Entry 1RUG (X-ray diffraction, 3.00 A resolution); this record covers chains 1 and 4 of the 4 polymer chains in the assembly.

Chain 1:
Protein: Rhinovirus 14
Source organism: Human rhinovirus 14
Reference sequence: P03303 (POLG_HRV14); residues 1-289 here correspond to UniProt positions 567-855 (UniProt number = residue number + 566)
Amino-acid sequence (289 residues; each row starts with the number of its first residue):
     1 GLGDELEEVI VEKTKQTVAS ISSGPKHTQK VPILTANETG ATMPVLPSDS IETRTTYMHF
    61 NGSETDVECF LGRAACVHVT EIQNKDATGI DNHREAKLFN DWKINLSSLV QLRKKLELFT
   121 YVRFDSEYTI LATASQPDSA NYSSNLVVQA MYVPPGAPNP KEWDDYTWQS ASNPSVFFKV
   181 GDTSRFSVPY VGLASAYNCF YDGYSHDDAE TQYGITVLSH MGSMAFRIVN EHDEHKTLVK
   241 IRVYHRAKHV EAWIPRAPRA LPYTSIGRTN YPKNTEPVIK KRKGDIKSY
Disordered / not traced: 1-16
Construct notes: engineered mutation Ser219 (Asn786 in P03303)
Small-molecule neighbours: win vi (W35; 5-(5-(4-(4,5-dihydro-2-oxazoly)phenoxy)pentyl)-3-methyl isoxazole): Ile104, Asn105, Leu106, Phe124, Ser126, Tyr128, Ala150, Tyr152, Pro174, Ser175, Val176, Phe186, Val188, Val191, Tyr197, Ser219, Met221, Met224

Chain 4:
Protein: Rhinovirus 14
Source organism: Human rhinovirus 14
Notes: engineered mutation(s): N(1)219S
Reference sequence: P03303 (POLG_HRV14); residues 1-68 here = UniProt positions 1-68
Amino-acid sequence (68 residues; numbered 1 to 68; the number before each row is that of its first residue):
     1 GAQVSTQKSG SHENQNILTN GSNQTFTVIN YYKDAASTSS AGQSLSMDPS KFTEPVKDLM
    61 LKGAPALN
Disordered / not traced: 1-28

Chain 1 / chain 4 interface:
Pairs across the interface (41; chain 1 residue first):
  Lys30(1) with Gly63(4)
  Val31(1) with Gly63(4)
  Pro32(1) with Lys62(4); Gly63(4)
  Thr35(1) with Ala66(4)
  Ala36(1) with Ala66(4); Leu67(4), hydrophobic
  Thr39(1) with Val56(4); Met60(4)
  Ala41(1) with Thr53(4); Val56(4), hydrophobic; Met60(4), hydrophobic
  Thr42(1) with Thr53(4), hydrogen bond (backbone-backbone)
  Met43(1) with Glu54(4); Met60(4), hydrophobic
  Pro44(1) with Glu54(4); Lys62(4)
  Asp49(1) with Lys62(4), salt bridge
  Asn61(1) with Gln43(4)
  Gly62(1) with Gln43(4)
  Ser63(1) with Gln43(4)
  Asp66(1) with Gln43(4); Ser44(4), hydrogen bond (side chain-backbone); Leu45(4)
  Glu68(1) with Ser40(4), hydrogen bond; Ala41(4), hydrogen bond (side chain-backbone)
  Asp125(1) with Ala36(4)
  Ser187(1) with Ala36(4), hydrogen bond (side chain-backbone); Ser37(4)
  Pro189(1) with Ala36(4), hydrophobic
  Arg246(1) with Ser40(4), hydrogen bond
  Ala247(1) with Ser40(4)
  Lys248(1) with Ala36(4), hydrogen bond (side chain-backbone); Ser37(4), hydrogen bond (side chain-backbone); Thr38(4), hydrogen bond (side chain-backbone); Ser40(4)
  His249(1) with Ala35(4); Thr38(4), hydrogen bond; Ser39(4), hydrogen bond (side chain-backbone); Ala41(4)
  Pro255(1) with Phe52(4)
Other interface residues (no listed pair), chain 1 (27 interface residues in all): Gly40, Leu46, Val188
Other interface residues (no listed pair), chain 4 (22 interface residues in all): Gly42, Met47, Pro55

In short:
The interface between chain 1 and chain 4 involves 27 residues on one side and 22 on the other; the contacts
include 11 hydrogen bonds and 1 salt bridge. Polar contacts include Asp49(1)-Lys62(4), Asp66(1)-Ser44(4) and
Glu68(1)-Ser40(4). Bound to chain 1: win vi.
Chain 1 is Rhinovirus 14 and chain 4 is Rhinovirus 14, both from Human rhinovirus 14; the structure,
Rhinovirus 14 mutant N1219S complexed with antiviral compound win 52035, was determined by X-ray diffraction,
deposited together with 1RUC, 1RUD, 1RUE, 1RUF, 1RUH, 1RUI and 1RUJ.
